8K35 - chains H and E of the 24 polymer chains in the assembly; structure by electron microscopy, 3.44 A resolution.

# Chain H (and E)
Name: Tail tip protein M
Source organism: Escherichia phage Lambda
Notes: chain E of this document is another copy of the same molecule, construct and numbering; everything in this record applies to it too
Reference sequence: P03737 (TIPM_LAMBD); residue numbers follow UniProt; this construct covers 1-109
Chain sequence (109 residues; each row starts with the number of its first residue):
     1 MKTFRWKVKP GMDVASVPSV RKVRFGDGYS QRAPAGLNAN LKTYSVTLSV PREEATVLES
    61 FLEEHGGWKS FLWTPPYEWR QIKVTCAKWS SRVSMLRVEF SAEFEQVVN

# Chain H / chain E interface
Pairs across the interface - 35 pairs, chain H then chain E:
  Gly11(H) with Arg92(E), hydrogen bond (backbone-side chain); Val93(E), hydrogen bond (backbone-backbone)
  Met12(H) with Ser91(E); Arg92(E); Val93(E), hydrogen bond (backbone-backbone)
  Asp13(H) with Ser90(E), hydrogen bond; Ser91(E)
  Val14(H) with Ser90(E); Ser91(E), hydrogen bond (backbone-backbone)
  Ser16(H) with Trp89(E), hydrogen bond
  Val17(H) with Ala87(E)
  Pro18(H) with Ala87(E); Trp89(E), hydrophobic
  Val20(H) with Gly67(E); Trp68(E)
  Asp27(H) with Gly36(E); Leu37(E); Asn38(E), hydrogen bond (backbone-side chain)
  Gly28(H) with Val108(E)
  Tyr29(H) with Val108(E), hydrophobic; Asn109(E)
  Ser30(H) with Asn109(E), hydrogen bond (backbone-side chain)
  Arg32(H) with Trp68(E), hydrogen bond (side chain-backbone); Ser70(E); Asn109(E)
  Ala33(H) with Trp68(E)
  Pro34(H) with Trp68(E)
  Asn40(H) with Glu63(E)
  Lys42(H) with Glu59(E), salt bridge
  Pro76(H) with Arg52(E)
  Tyr77(H) with Glu59(E), hydrogen bond; Ser91(E), hydrogen bond; Val93(E), hydrophobic; Phe100(E)
  Glu78(H) with Glu59(E)
Interface residues without a listed pair, chain H (25 interface residues in all): Pro10, Ala15, Lys22, Ala39, Trp79
Interface residues without a listed pair, chain E (27 interface residues in all): Ala55, Thr56, Gly66, Thr85, Lys88, Met95, Val98, Glu105, Val107

# Overview
25 residues of chain H and 27 residues of chain E are in contact; the contacts include 11 hydrogen bonds and 1
salt bridge. Polar contacts include Lys42(H)-Glu59(E), Gly11(H)-Arg92(E) and Asp13(H)-Ser90(E).
Chain H and chain E are both Tail tip protein M (Escherichia phage Lambda); the structure, Structure of the
bacteriophage lambda tail tip complex, was determined by electron microscopy (same publication as 8K36, 8K37,
8K38 and 8K39).
